Entry 5U9B (solution NMR); this record covers chains A and B.

== Chain A ==
Protein: Muscleblind-like protein 1
Source organism: Homo sapiens
Notes: fragment: zinc fingers 1 and 2
UniProtKB: Q9NR56 (MBNL1_HUMAN); numbering as in UniProt (aligned over 1-92)
Sequence (92 residues; row label = number of the first residue in the row):
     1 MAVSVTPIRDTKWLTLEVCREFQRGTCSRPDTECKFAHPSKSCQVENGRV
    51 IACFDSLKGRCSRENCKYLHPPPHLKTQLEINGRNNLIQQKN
Swiss-Prot annotation at these positions:
  - zinc finger: Trp-13 to Lys-41 (C3H1-type 1), Asn-47 to Pro-73 (C3H1-type 2)
  - modified residue: Thr-6 (Phosphothreonine)
  - natural variant: Thr-32 (T32M: In DM1; uncertain significance)
Bound ions: Zn2+ site 1: Cys-19, Cys-27, Cys-34, His-38; Zn2+ site 2: Cys-53, Cys-61, Cys-66, His-70
What the authors report for this chain:
  - Zn2+ coordination: Cys-19, Cys-27, Cys-34, His-38, Cys-53, Cys-61, Cys-66, His-70
  - mutagenesis - F36A: unchanged binding to hcTnT10
  - mutagenesis - Y68A: decreased binding to hcTnT10
  - binding site for the 15-nt RNA strand (chain B): Arg-9 to Thr-15, Ile-51, Ala-52, Phe-54, Asp-55, Lys-67, Tyr-68, Gly-83, Asn-86, Leu-87
  - binding site for the 15-nt RNA strand (chain B): Arg-63 (proposed by the authors, not directly observed)

== Chain B ==
Molecule: 15-nt RNA strand
Sequence (15 nucleotides; row label = number of the first residue in the row):
    95 GUCUCGCUUUUCCCC

== Interface between chain A and chain B ==
Contacting residue pairs (52; chain A residue first):
  Val-3(A) with C107(B), phosphate contact; C108(B), phosphate contact
  Ser-4(A) with C108(B), phosphate contact; C109(B), phosphate contact
  Val-5(A) with C108(B), phosphate contact; C109(B), base contact
  Thr-6(A) with C109(B), phosphate contact
  Ile-8(A) with U98(B), sugar contact
  Arg-9(A) with C101(B), phosphate contact; U102(B), phosphate contact; C109(B), phosphate contact
  Asp-10(A) with U102(B), base contact; C109(B), phosphate contact
  Thr-11(A) with U102(B), base contact
  Trp-13(A) with U102(B), sugar contact; U103(B), base contact
  Leu-14(A) with C101(B), base contact; U102(B), base contact
  Gln-44(A) with U96(B), base contact; C97(B), base contact
  Glu-46(A) with C97(B), base contact
  Ile-51(A) with C99(B), base contact; C101(B), base contact
  Ala-52(A) with C101(B), base contact
  Cys-53(A) with C101(B), base contact
  Phe-54(A) with C101(B), base contact; U102(B), sugar contact; U103(B), sugar contact
  Asp-55(A) with C101(B), base contact
  Lys-58(A) with U104(B), base contact
  Arg-63(A) with G100(B), base contact; C101(B), sugar contact
  Asn-65(A) with G100(B), base contact
  Cys-66(A) with G100(B), base contact
  Lys-67(A) with C99(B), phosphate contact; G100(B), phosphate contact
  Tyr-68(A) with C99(B), sugar contact; G100(B), sugar contact; C101(B), base contact
  Glu-80(A) with U104(B), base contact
  Gly-83(A) with U103(B), base contact
  Arg-84(A) with U104(B), base contact; U105(B), phosphate contact
  Asn-86(A) with U103(B), base contact; C108(B), base contact
  Leu-87(A) with U103(B), base contact; U104(B), base contact; U105(B), phosphate contact; C107(B), base contact; C108(B), base contact
  Gln-89(A) with C107(B), sugar contact; C108(B), sugar contact
Interface residues without a listed pair, chain A (30 interface residues in all): Val-45

== Summary ==
30 residues of chain A face 13 of chain B across their interface. Cys-19(A), Cys-27(A), Cys-34(A) and
His-38(A) form the Zn2+ site 1. The paper reports a binding site for the 15-nt RNA strand (chain B) at
Arg-9(A), Ile-51(A) and Ala-52(A) among others; Y68A of chain A reduces binding to hcTnT10.
Chain A is Muscleblind-like protein 1 (Homo sapiens) and chain B is a 15-nt RNA strand; the structure,
Solution structure of the zinc fingers 1 and 2 of MBNL1 in complex with human cardiac ..., was determined by
solution NMR.
